Entry 2H0Y (X-ray diffraction, 1.70 A resolution); this record covers chain A.

Chain A:
Molecule: Beta-lactamase SHV-1
From: Klebsiella pneumoniae
Notes: EC 3.5.2.6
UniProtKB: P0AD64 (BLA1_KLEPN); residues 26-290 here correspond to UniProt positions 22-286 (UniProt number = residue number - 4)
Amino-acid sequence (265 residues; each row starts with the number of its first residue; note: 2 numbers in that range are skipped by the numbering (no residue carries them; nothing is unmodelled there)):
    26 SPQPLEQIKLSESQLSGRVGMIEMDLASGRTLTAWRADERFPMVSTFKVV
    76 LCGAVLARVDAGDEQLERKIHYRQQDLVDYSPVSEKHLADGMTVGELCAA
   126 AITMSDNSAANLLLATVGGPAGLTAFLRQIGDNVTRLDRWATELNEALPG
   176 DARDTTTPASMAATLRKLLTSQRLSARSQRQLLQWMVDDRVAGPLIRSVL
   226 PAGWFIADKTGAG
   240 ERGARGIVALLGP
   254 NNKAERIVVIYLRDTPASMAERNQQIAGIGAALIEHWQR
Cystine bridges: Cys77-Cys123
Covalent attachments: trans-enamine intermediate of sulbactam (TSL) linked to Ser70
Construct notes: engineered mutation Val69 (Met65 in P0AD64), Ala166 (Glu162 in P0AD64)
Ligand contacts:
  - ethanesulfonic acid (ESA): Ser130, Val216, Lys234, Thr235, Gly236, Ala237, Arg244
  - cyclohexyl-hexyl-beta-D-maltoside (MA4), molecule 1: Ser26, Ile221, Val224, Leu225, Pro226, Ile231, Ile246, Ala248, Leu250, Val261, Ile263, Ile279, Ala280, Gly283, Ala284, Ile287, Glu288
  - cyclohexyl-hexyl-beta-D-maltoside (MA4), molecule 2: Ala217, Leu220, Ile221, Val224, Thr235, Arg244, Ile246, Asn276, Ile279, Ala280
  - trans-enamine intermediate of sulbactam (TSL): Val69, Lys73, Asp104, Tyr105, Ser130, Asn132, Thr167, Asn170, Gly236, Ala237
UniProt features mapped onto this chain:
  - active site: Ser70 (Nucleophile), Glu168 (Proton acceptor)
  - binding site (a beta-lactam): Lys73, Ser130
From the paper describing this entry:
  - binding site for trans-enamine intermediate of sulbactam: Ser70, Ala237
  - catalytic residues: Ala237
  - conformationally variable residues: Lys73, Ser130, Thr235 to Glu240, Ala243 to Ile246
  - mutagenesis - E166A: decreased catalytic activity (citing earlier work)

Overview:
Ligands of chain A: cyclohexyl-hexyl-beta-D-maltoside and ethanesulfonic acid. Covalently linked trans-enamine
intermediate of sulbactam: at Ser70. UniProt lists active-site residues Ser70 and Glu168 and
beta-lactam-binding residues Lys73 and Ser130. The paper reports the catalytic residue Ala237; E166A reduces
catalytic activity.
Chain A is Beta-lactamase SHV-1 (Klebsiella pneumoniae); the structure, Crystal structure of the M69V E166A
double mutant of SHV-1 b-lactamase complexed to sulbactam, was determined by X-ray diffraction (same
publication as 2H0T and 2H10).
